Entry 3QMD (X-ray diffraction, 1.90 A resolution); this record covers chains A and B of the 3 polymer chains in the assembly.

[Chain A]
Molecule: CpG-binding protein
From: Homo sapiens
Notes: fragment: CXXC-type Zn finger
UniProtKB: Q9P0U4 (CXXC1_HUMAN); residues 165-226 here correspond to UniProt positions 161-222 (UniProt number = residue number - 4)
Amino-acid sequence (79 residues; each row starts with the number of its first residue):
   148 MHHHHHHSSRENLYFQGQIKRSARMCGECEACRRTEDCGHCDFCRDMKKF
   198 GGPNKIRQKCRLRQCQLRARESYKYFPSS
Unresolved in the structure: 148-168, 222-226
Construct notes: expression tag (148-164)
Ion coordination: Zn2+ site 1: Cys-173, Cys-176, Cys-179, Cys-212; Zn2+ site 2: Cys-185, Cys-188, Cys-191, Cys-207
UniProt features mapped onto this chain:
  - binding site (Zn(2+)): Cys-173, Cys-176, Cys-179, Cys-185, Cys-188, Cys-191, Cys-207, Cys-212
What the authors report for this chain:
  - conformationally variable residues (side-chain flip): Arg-217

[Chain B]
Molecule: 12-nt DNA strand
Notes: fragment: DNA (Nonmethylated CpG Island)
Sequence (12 nucleotides; row label = number of the first residue in the row):
     1 GCCAACGATGGC

[How chain A and chain B interact]
Pairs across the interface (8; chain A residue first):
  Lys-202(A) / DA5(B)  sugar contact
  Lys-202(A) / DC6(B)  base contact
  Ile-203(A) / DC6(B)  hydrogen bond to the base
  Arg-204(A) / DC6(B)  sugar contact
  Arg-204(A) / DG7(B)  hydrogen bond to the base
  Gln-205(A) / DA5(B)  base contact
  Gln-205(A) / DC6(B)  base contact
  Ser-219(A) / DC3(B)  phosphate contact
Also at the interface, not in a pair above, chain A (6 interface residues in all): Tyr-220
Also at the interface, not in a pair above, chain B (5 interface residues in all): DA8

[Summary]
The interface between chain A and chain B involves 6 residues on one side and 5 on the other, with 2 hydrogen
bonds. Polar pairs include Ile-203(A)/DC6(B) and Arg-204(A)/DG7(B). Cys-173(A), Cys-176(A), Cys-179(A) and
Cys-212(A) coordinate Zn2+ site 1. UniProt lists 8 Zn2+-binding residues on chain A. The paper reports
conformational variability at Arg-217(A).
Chain A is CpG-binding protein (Homo sapiens) and chain B is a 12-nt DNA strand; the structure, Structural
Basis of Selective Binding of Nonmethylated CpG Islands by the CXXC Domain of CFP1, was determined by X-ray
diffraction together with 3QMB, 3QMC, 3QMH and 3QMI from the same study.
